Entry 9RUP (electron microscopy, 4.11 A resolution (low resolution: residue-level contacts below are approximate; hydrogen-bond / salt-bridge calls are withheld)); this record covers chains B and C of the 10 polymer chains in the assembly.

# Chain B
Protein: T cell receptor, beta chain
Organism: Homo sapiens
Chain sequence (242 residues; each row starts with the number of its first residue):
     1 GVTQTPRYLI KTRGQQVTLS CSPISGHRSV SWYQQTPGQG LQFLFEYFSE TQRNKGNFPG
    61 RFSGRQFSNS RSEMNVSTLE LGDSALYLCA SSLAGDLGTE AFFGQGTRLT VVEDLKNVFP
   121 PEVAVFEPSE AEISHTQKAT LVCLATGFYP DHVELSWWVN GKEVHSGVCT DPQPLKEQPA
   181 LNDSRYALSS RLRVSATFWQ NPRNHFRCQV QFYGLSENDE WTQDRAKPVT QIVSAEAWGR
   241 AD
Cystine bridges: Cys21-Cys89, Cys143-Cys208

# Chain C
Protein: MHC class I antigen
Organism: Homo sapiens
UniProt: A0A0D6K978 (A0A0D6K978_HUMAN); residues 1-276 here correspond to UniProt positions 2-277 (UniProt number = residue number + 1)
Chain sequence (276 residues; row label = number of the first residue in the row):
     1 HSMRYFFTSV SRPGRGEPRF IAVGYVDDTQ FVRFDSDAAS QKMEPRAPWI EQEGPEYWDQ
    61 ETRNMKAHSQ TDRANLGTLR GYYNQSEDGS HTIQIMYGCD VGPDGRFLRG YRQDAYDGKD
   121 YIALNEDLRS WTAADMAAQI TKRKWEAVHA AEQRRVYLEG RCVDGLRRYL ENGKETLQRT
   181 DPPKTHMTHH PISDHEATLR CWALGFYPAE ITLTWQRDGE DQTQDTELVE TRPAGDGTFQ
   241 KWAAVVVPSG EEQRYTCHVQ HEGLPKPLTL RWELSS
Unresolved in the structure: 216-217, 254-256, 266-276
Cystine bridges: Cys99-Cys162, Cys201-Cys257

# How chain B and chain C interact
Contacting residue pairs - 5 pairs, chain B then chain C:
  Gly1(B) - Ala147(C)
  Ser25(B) - Arg143(C)
  Leu93(B) - Tyr82(C)
  Leu93(B) - Ile140(C)
  Phe102(B) - Lys144(C)
Interface residues without a listed pair, chain B (5 interface residues in all): Ile24

# In short
The chain B/chain C interface involves 5 residues from each chain.
Here chain B is T cell receptor, beta chain and chain C is MHC class I antigen, both from Homo sapiens. Entry
9RUP (Cryo-EM structure of TCRpub/pMHC dimer) was determined by electron microscopy.
